9F74 - chains C and S of the 7 polymer chains in the assembly; structure by electron microscopy, 3.00 A resolution.

# Chain C
Molecule: Large T antigen
Organism: Betapolyomavirus macacae
Notes: EC 3.6.4.-
UniProtKB: P03070 (LT_SV40); residues 266-627 here = UniProt positions 266-627
Sequence (362 residues; row label = number of the first residue in the row):
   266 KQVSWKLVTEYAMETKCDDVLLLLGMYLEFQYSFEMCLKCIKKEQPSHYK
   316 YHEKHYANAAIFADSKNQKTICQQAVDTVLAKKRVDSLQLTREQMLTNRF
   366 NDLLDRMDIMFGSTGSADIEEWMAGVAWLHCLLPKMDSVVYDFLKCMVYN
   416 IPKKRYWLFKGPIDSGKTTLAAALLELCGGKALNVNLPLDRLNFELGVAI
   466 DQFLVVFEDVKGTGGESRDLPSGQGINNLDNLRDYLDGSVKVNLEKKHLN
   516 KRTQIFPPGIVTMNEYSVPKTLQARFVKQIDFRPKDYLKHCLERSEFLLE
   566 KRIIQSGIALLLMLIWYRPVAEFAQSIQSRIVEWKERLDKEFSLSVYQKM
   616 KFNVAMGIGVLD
Ligand contacts:
  - ATP (adenosine-5'-triphosphate), molecule 1: Trp-393, Leu-397, Pro-427, Ile-428, Asp-429, Ser-430, Gly-431, Lys-432, Thr-433, Thr-434, Glu-473, Asp-474, Asn-529, Arg-548, Pro-549, Lys-550, Leu-553, Leu-557, Leu-564
  - ATP, molecule 2: Lys-418, Asp-502, Arg-540
UniProt features mapped onto this chain:
  - binding site (Zn(2+)): Cys-302, Cys-305, His-313, His-317
  - binding site (ATP): Gly-426 to Thr-433

# Chain S
Molecule: Chains: S
Sequence (8 nucleotides; numbered 1 to 8; the number before each row is that of its first residue):
     1 TTTTTTTT

# How chain C and chain S interact
Contacting residue pairs - 8 pairs, chain C then chain S:
  Arg-456(C) / DT5(S)  salt bridge to the phosphate
  Phe-459(C) / DT4(S)  phosphate contact
  Lys-511(C) / DT4(S)  phosphate contact
  Lys-512(C) / DT4(S)  phosphate contact
  Lys-512(C) / DT5(S)  salt bridge to the phosphate
  His-513(C) / DT2(S)  base contact
  His-513(C) / DT3(S)  hydrogen bond to the base
  His-513(C) / DT4(S)  hydrogen bond to the phosphate
Other interface residues (no listed pair), chain C (6 interface residues in all): Asp-455
Other interface residues (no listed pair), chain S (6 interface residues in all): DT6, DT7

# Summary
Chain C and chain S each contribute 6 residues to their interface, with 2 hydrogen bonds and 2 salt bridges.
Polar contacts include His-513(C)/DT3(S), His-513(C)/DT4(S) and Arg-456(C)/DT5(S). Ligands of chain C: ATP.
From UniProt: 4 Zn2+-binding residues and 8 ATP-binding residues on chain C.
Here chain C is Large T antigen (Betapolyomavirus macacae) and chain S is Chains: S. Entry 9F74 (Active SV40
LTAg complex with DNA (3D variability component_000, frame_015)) was determined by electron microscopy,
deposited together with 9EVH, 9EVP, 9F3T, 9F3U, 9F5I, 9F73 and 14 further entries.
